2JIH - chain A; structure by X-ray diffraction, 2.10 A resolution.

# Chain A
Molecule: Adamts-1
From: Homo sapiens
Notes: fragment: catalytic domain and cysteine-rich domain, residues 253-548
UniProt: Q9UHI8 (ATS1_HUMAN); residue numbers follow UniProt; this construct covers 253-548
Sequence (300 residues; numbered 253 to 552; the number before each row is that of its first residue):
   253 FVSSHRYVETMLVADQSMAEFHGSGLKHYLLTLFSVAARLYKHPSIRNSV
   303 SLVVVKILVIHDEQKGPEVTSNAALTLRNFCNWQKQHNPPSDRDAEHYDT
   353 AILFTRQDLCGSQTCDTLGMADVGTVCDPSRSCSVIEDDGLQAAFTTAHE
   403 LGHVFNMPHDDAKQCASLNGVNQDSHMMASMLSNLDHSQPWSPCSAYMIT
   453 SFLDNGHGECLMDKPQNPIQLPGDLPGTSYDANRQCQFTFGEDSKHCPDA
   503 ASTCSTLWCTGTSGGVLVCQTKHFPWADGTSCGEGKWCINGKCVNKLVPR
Not modelled in the structure: 253-255, 422-425, 501-504, 514-517, 552
Cystine bridges: Cys-333/Cys-385, Cys-362/Cys-367, Cys-379/Cys-462, Cys-417/Cys-446, Cys-488/Cys-511, Cys-499/Cys-521, Cys-506/Cys-540, Cys-534/Cys-545
Swiss-Prot annotation at these positions:
  - active site: Glu-402
  - binding site (Ca(2+)): Glu-261, Asp-344, Asp-351, Cys-462, Asp-465
  - binding site (Zn(2+)): His-401, His-405, His-411
  - glycosylation: Asn-547 (N-linked (GlcNAc...) asparagine)

# In short
From UniProt: active-site residue Glu-402, 5 Ca2+-binding residues and 3 Zn2+-binding residues.
Chain A is Adamts-1 (Homo sapiens); the structure, Crystal Structure of Human ADAMTS-1 catalytic Domain and
Cysteine- Rich Domain (complex-form), was determined by X-ray diffraction together with 2V4B from the same
study.
